4I7Z - chains F and G of the 8 polymer chains in the assembly; structure by X-ray diffraction, 2.80 A resolution.

# Chain F
Protein: Cytochrome b6-f complex subunit 7
Organism: Mastigocladus laminosus
UniProtKB: P83796 (PETM_MASLA); residue numbers follow UniProt; this construct covers 1-35
Amino-acid sequence (35 residues; row label = number of the first residue in the row):
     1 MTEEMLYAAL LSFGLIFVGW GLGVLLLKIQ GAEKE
Disordered / not traced: 1, 33-35
Metal / ion sites: Cd2+: Glu4 (shared with 1 residue of chain B)
Residues lining bound ligands:
  - beta-carotene (BCR): Ile16, Phe17, Trp20
  - OZ2 ((2R)-3-{[(R)-{[(2S)-2,3-dihydroxypropyl]oxy}(hydroxy)phosphoryl]oxy}-2-[(6Z)-tridec-6-enoyloxy]propyl (9Z)-octadec-9-enoate): Glu4, Tyr7, Ala8, Leu11, Ser12, Leu15

# Chain G
Protein: Cytochrome b6-f complex subunit 5
Organism: Mastigocladus laminosus
UniProtKB: P83797 (PETG_MASLA); residues 1-37 here = UniProt positions 1-37
Amino-acid sequence (37 residues; each row starts with the number of its first residue):
     1 MVEPLLDGLV LGLVFATLGG LFYAAYQQYK RPNELGG
Disordered / not traced: 1-2
Residues lining bound ligands: beta-carotene (BCR): Leu13, Ala16, Thr17, Gly19, Gly20, Tyr23

# Chain F / chain G interface
Residue-residue contacts (20; chain F residue first):
  Glu4(F) with Leu5(G)
  Met5(F) with Pro4(G); Asp7(G); Gly8(G); Leu11(G), hydrophobic
  Ala8(F) with Leu5(G); Gly8(G); Leu9(G)
  Ala9(F) with Gly8(G); Gly12(G)
  Ser12(F) with Gly8(G); Leu9(G); Gly12(G); Leu13(G)
  Phe13(F) with Gly12(G); Phe15(G); Ala16(G)
  Ile16(F) with Leu13(G), hydrophobic; Ala16(G), hydrophobic
  Trp20(F) with Tyr23(G), hydrophobic
Interface residues without a listed pair, chain G (12 interface residues in all): Glu3

# Overview
8 residues of chain F and 12 residues of chain G are in contact. Beta-carotene and compound OZ2 are bound
between chain F and chain G.
Chain F is Cytochrome b6-f complex subunit 7 and chain G is Cytochrome b6-f complex subunit 5, both from
Mastigocladus laminosus; the structure, Crystal structure of cytochrome b6f in DOPG, with disordered Rieske
Iron-Sulfur Protein soluble domain, was determined by X-ray diffraction.
